Entry 7RJA (electron microscopy, 3.00 A resolution); this record covers chains T and M of the 18 polymer chains in the assembly.

[Chain T]
Name: Cytochrome b
Organism: Candida albicans (strain SC5314 / ATCC MYA-2876)
UniProtKB: P0C8L0 (CYB_CANAL); residues 1-387 here = UniProt positions 1-387
Amino-acid sequence (387 residues; numbered 1 to 387; the number before each row is that of its first residue):
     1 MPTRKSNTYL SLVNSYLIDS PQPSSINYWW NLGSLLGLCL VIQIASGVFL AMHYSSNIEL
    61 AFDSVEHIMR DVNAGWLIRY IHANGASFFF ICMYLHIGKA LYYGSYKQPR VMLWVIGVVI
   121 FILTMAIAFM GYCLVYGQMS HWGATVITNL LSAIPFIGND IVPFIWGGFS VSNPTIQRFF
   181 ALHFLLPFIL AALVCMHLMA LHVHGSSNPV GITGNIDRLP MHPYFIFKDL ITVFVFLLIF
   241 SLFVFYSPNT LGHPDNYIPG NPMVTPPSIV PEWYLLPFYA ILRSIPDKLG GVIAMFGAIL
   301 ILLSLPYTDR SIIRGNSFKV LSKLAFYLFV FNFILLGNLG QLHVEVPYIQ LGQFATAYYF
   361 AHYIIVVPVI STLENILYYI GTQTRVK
Disordered / not traced: 384-387
UniProt features mapped onto this chain:
  - binding site (heme b): His82, His96, His183, His197
Ion coordination: heme Fe site 1: His82, His183; heme Fe site 2: His96, His197
Residues lining bound ligands:
  - heme (HEM), molecule 1: Trp29, Trp30, Asn31, Leu32, Gly33, Ser34, Leu36, Gly37, Leu40, Phe89, Met93, His96, Ile97, Lys99, Ala100, Ser105, Arg110, Leu113, Trp114, Gly117, Val118, Ile120, Phe121, Val194, His197, Leu198, Leu201, Gly205, Ser206, Ser207
  - heme (HEM), molecule 2: Leu40, Gln43, Ile44, Gly47, Val48, Leu50, Ala51, Tyr54, Val65, Ile68, Arg79, His82, Ala83, Ala86, Phe89, Thr124, Ile127, Ala128, Gly131, Tyr132, Leu134, Val135, Phe180, His183, Phe184, Pro187, Leu190, Tyr274
  - ubiquinone-10 (U10), molecule 1: Tyr16, Leu17, Ser20, Gln22, Ile26, Trp30, Ser34, Gly37, Val194, Cys195, Leu198, Leu201, Ser206, Met221, Asp229
  - ubiquinone-10 (U10), molecule 2: Ile122, Leu123, Met125, Ala126, Phe129, Gly143, Val146, Ile147, Leu186, Ile269, Pro271, Leu275, Phe278, Tyr279, Leu282, Met295, Phe296

[Chain M]
Name: Cytochrome b-c1 complex subunit Rieske, mitochondrial
Organism: Candida albicans (strain SC5314 / ATCC MYA-2876)
Notes: EC 7.1.1.8
UniProtKB: A0A1D8PJX3 (A0A1D8PJX3_CANAL); residue numbers follow UniProt; this construct covers 1-213
Amino-acid sequence (213 residues; row label = number of the first residue in the row):
     1 MSSLAFRTLR NGLGLKSSVR ALSTTTTTLS NYQQPDYSSY LNNKSGQGSR NFTYFMVGSM
    61 GLLSAAGAKS TVEAFLSSFA ASADVLAMAK VEVKLGAIPE GKNVIIKWQG KPVFIRHRTA
   121 DEIEEANQVD IKTLRDPQND ADRVKKPEWL IMLGICTHLG CVPIGEAGDF GGWFCPCHGS
   181 HYDISGRIRK GPAPLNLEIP EYDFTDDETL LVG
Disordered / not traced: 1-30, 212-213
UniProt features mapped onto this chain:
  - binding site ([2Fe-2S] cluster): Cys156, His158, Cys175, His178
Ion coordination: 2Fe-2S cluster Fe near His158 (its only coordinating residue here)
Residues lining bound ligands: 2Fe-2S cluster (FES): Cys156, His158, Leu159, Cys161, Cys175, Cys177, His178, Pro192

[Interface between chain T and chain M]
Pairs across the interface (26):
  Trp142(T) - Gly160(M)
  Trp142(T) - Cys161(M)  hydrophobic
  Asn149(T) - Gly160(M)
  Phe164(T) - Leu76(M)
  Phe164(T) - Phe79(M)
  Phe164(T) - Ala80(M)  hydrophobic
  Gly167(T) - Phe79(M)
  Gly167(T) - Ala81(M)
  Gly167(T) - Val85(M)
  Gly168(T) - Val85(M)
  Phe169(T) - Val85(M)
  Phe169(T) - Leu86(M)  hydrophobic
  Phe169(T) - Ala89(M)  hydrophobic
  Phe169(T) - Gln109(M)
  Ser170(T) - Gln109(M)
  Ser170(T) - Gly110(M)
  Arg178(T) - Phe79(M)  hydrogen bond (side chain-backbone)
  Met263(T) - Ile106(M)
  Met263(T) - Lys107(M)
  Met263(T) - Gly110(M)
  Met263(T) - Pro112(M)  hydrophobic
  Met263(T) - Val162(M)
  Thr265(T) - Cys161(M)
  Thr265(T) - Val162(M)
  Lys288(T) - Thr157(M)
  Val344(T) - His178(M)
Other interface residues (no listed pair), chain T (18 interface residues in all): Thr145, Val146, Pro163, Pro174, Pro262, Pro267
Other interface residues (no listed pair), chain M (23 interface residues in all): Ser78, Ser82, Lys111, Leu159, Pro176, Cys177

[Overview]
The interface between chain T and chain M involves 18 residues on one side and 23 on the other; the contacts
include 1 hydrogen bond. Its one hydrogen-bonded contact is Arg178(T)-Phe79(M). Bound to chain T: heme and
ubiquinone-10. Bound to chain M: 2Fe-2S cluster.
Chain T is Cytochrome b and chain M is Cytochrome b-c1 complex subunit Rieske, mitochondrial, both from
Candida albicans (strain SC5314 / ATCC MYA-2876); the structure, Complex III2 from Candida albicans, inhibitor
free, was determined by electron microscopy (same publication as 7RJB, 7RJC, 7RJD and 7RJE).
